Entry 6CZ6 (X-ray diffraction, 2.70 A resolution); this record covers chains A and D of the 4 polymer chains in the assembly.

[Chain A (and D)]
Molecule: HTH-type transcriptional regulator PrpR
Source organism: Mycobacterium tuberculosis
Notes: chain D of this document is another copy of the same molecule, construct and numbering; everything in this record applies to it too
UniProtKB: O06581 (PRPR_MYCTU); numbering as in UniProt (aligned over 81-486)
Amino-acid sequence (429 residues; each row starts with the number of its first residue):
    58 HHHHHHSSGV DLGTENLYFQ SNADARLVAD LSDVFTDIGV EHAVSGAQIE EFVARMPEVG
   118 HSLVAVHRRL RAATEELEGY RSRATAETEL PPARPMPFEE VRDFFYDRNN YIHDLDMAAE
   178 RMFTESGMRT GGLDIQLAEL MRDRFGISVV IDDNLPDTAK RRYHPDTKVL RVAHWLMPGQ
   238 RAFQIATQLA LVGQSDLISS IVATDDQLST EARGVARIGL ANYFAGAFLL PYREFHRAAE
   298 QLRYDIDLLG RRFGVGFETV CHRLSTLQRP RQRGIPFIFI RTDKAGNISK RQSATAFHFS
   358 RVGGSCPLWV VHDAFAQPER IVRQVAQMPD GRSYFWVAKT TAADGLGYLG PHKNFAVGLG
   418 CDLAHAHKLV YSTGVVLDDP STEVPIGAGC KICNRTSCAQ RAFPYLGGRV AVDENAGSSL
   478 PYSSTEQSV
Not modelled in the structure: 58-152, 481-486 (chain D: 58-152, 466-467, 481-486)
Modified / non-standard residues: Mse-113 (selenomethionine); Mse-153, Mse-174, Mse-179, Mse-185, Mse-198, Mse-234, Mse-385 (selenomethionine; parent Met)
Sequence notes: expression tag (58-80); conflict Ile-337 (Val in O06581)
Ion coordination: 4Fe-4S cluster Fe: Cys-363, Cys-447, Cys-450, Cys-455
Residues lining bound ligands:
  - coenzyme A (COA), molecule 1: Phe-155, Val-158, Arg-159, Phe-162, Lys-217, Gln-237, Phe-240, Val-272, Ile-275, Gly-276, Asn-279, Tyr-280, Gly-283, Glu-315, Thr-316, His-319, Arg-338, Ser-346, Lys-347, Arg-348, Lys-410
  - coenzyme A (COA), molecule 2: Ser-475, Pro-478, Tyr-479
  - 4Fe-4S cluster (SF4): Cys-363, Pro-364, Leu-365, Pro-442, Ile-443, Gly-444, Ala-445, Gly-446, Cys-447, Cys-450, Arg-452, Cys-455, Gln-457, Arg-458
From the paper describing this entry:
  - 4Fe-4S cluster coordination: Cys-363, Cys-447, Cys-450, Cys-455
  - binding site for coenzyme A: Phe-155, Lys-217, Phe-240, His-319, Arg-338, Lys-347, Lys-410
  - specificity-determining residues: Phe-155 (from molecular simulation)
  - mutagenesis - F240A, F240A/H319A, H319A, C363A, C450A: abolished signaling in response to propionate
  - mutagenesis - F155H: decreased signaling in response to propionate
  - mutagenesis - F155A: abolished signaling
  - mutagenesis - F155W, F155Y: unchanged signaling
  - self-association interface (contacts with another copy of this molecule); pairs are residue here / residue on that copy: Tyr-405/Asp-302 (backbone contact)

[How chain A and chain D interact]
Residue-residue contacts - 17 pairs, chain A then chain D:
  Asp-370(A) with Arg-377(D), salt bridge
  Ala-373(A) with Arg-377(D)
  Gln-374(A) with Gln-374(D); Arg-377(D)
  Arg-377(A) with Asp-370(D), salt bridge; Ala-373(D); Gln-374(D)
  Thr-430(A) with Thr-439(D)
  Gly-431(A) with Gly-431(D); Val-432(D); Val-433(D), hydrogen bond (backbone-backbone)
  Val-432(A) with Gly-431(D); Val-433(D)
  Val-433(A) with Gly-431(D), hydrogen bond (backbone-backbone); Val-432(D); Val-433(D), hydrophobic
  Thr-439(A) with Thr-430(D)

[In short]
Chain A and chain D each contribute 9 residues to their interface, with 2 hydrogen bonds and 2 salt bridges.
Among the polar pairs are Asp-370(A)/Arg-377(D) and Gly-431(A)/Val-433(D). The paper reports a binding site
for coenzyme A at Phe-155(A), Lys-217(A) and Phe-240(A) among others; F240A, F240A/H319A and H319A of chain A,
among others, abolish signaling in response to propionate; 9 substitutions were tested in all.
Both chains are HTH-type transcriptional regulator PrpR (Mycobacterium tuberculosis). Entry 6CZ6
(Mycobacterium tuberculosis transcriptional regulator) was determined by X-ray diffraction together with 6CYJ,
6CYY and 6D2S from the same study.
